Entry 5TV0 (X-ray diffraction, 1.65 A resolution); this record covers chain A.

== Chain A ==
Molecule: Orange carotenoid-binding protein
Source organism: Synechocystis sp. (strain PCC 6803 / Kazusa)
UniProt: P74102 (OCP_SYNY3); residue numbers follow UniProt; this construct covers 1-317
Sequence (323 residues; numbered 1 to 323; the number before each row is that of its first residue):
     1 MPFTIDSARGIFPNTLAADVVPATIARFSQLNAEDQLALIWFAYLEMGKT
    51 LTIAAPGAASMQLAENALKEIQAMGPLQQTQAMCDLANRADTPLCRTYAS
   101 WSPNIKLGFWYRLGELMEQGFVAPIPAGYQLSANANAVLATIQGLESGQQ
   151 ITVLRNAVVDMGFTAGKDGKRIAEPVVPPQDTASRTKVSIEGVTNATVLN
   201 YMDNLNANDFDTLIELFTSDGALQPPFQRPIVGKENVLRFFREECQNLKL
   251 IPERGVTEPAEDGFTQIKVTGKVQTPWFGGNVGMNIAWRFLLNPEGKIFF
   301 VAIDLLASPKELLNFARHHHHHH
Disordered / not traced: 1, 164-170, 313-323
Construct notes: expression tag (318-323)
Residues lining bound ligands: (3'R)-3'-hydroxy-beta,beta-caroten-4-one (EQ3): Leu37, Ile40, Trp41, Tyr44, Ile53, Leu107, Trp110, Tyr111, Leu113, Gly114, Met117, Ile125, Ile151, Thr152, Leu154, Arg155, Val158, Tyr201, Leu205, Leu223, Pro225, Pro226, Phe240, Cys245, Leu248, Leu250, Val273, Thr275, Trp277, Phe278, Met284, Ile286, Trp288, Ile303
UniProt features mapped onto this chain:
  - binding site (echinenone): Glu34 to Ala38, Leu37 to Tyr44, Thr80 to Met83, Leu107 to Met117, Ile125 to Tyr129, Ile151 to Met161, Tyr201, Cys245 to Leu250, Val273 to Met284, Trp288
What the authors report for this chain:
  - binding site for (3'R)-3'-hydroxy-beta,beta-caroten-4-one: Trp110, Tyr201, Trp288
  - conformationally variable residues: Tyr201, Trp288

== In short ==
Bound to chain A: (3'R)-3'-hydroxy-beta,beta-caroten-4-one. Curated annotation (UniProt) lists 62
echinenone-binding residues. The paper reports a binding site for (3'R)-3'-hydroxy-beta,beta-caroten-4-one at
Trp110, Tyr201 and Trp288; conformational variability at Tyr201 and Trp288.
Chain A is Orange carotenoid-binding protein (Synechocystis sp. (strain PCC 6803 / Kazusa)); the structure,
crystal structure and light induced structural changes in orange carotenoid protein bound with 3 'OH
echinenone, was determined by X-ray diffraction together with 5TUW and 5TUX from the same study.
